PDB entry 9OVJ | X-ray diffraction, 2.68 A resolution | chain A

# Chain A
Molecule: Leucine-rich repeat protein SHOC-2
Organism: Homo sapiens
UniProt: Q9UQ13 (SHOC2_HUMAN); residue numbers follow UniProt; this construct covers 80-582
Amino-acid sequence (505 residues; row label = number of the first residue in the row):
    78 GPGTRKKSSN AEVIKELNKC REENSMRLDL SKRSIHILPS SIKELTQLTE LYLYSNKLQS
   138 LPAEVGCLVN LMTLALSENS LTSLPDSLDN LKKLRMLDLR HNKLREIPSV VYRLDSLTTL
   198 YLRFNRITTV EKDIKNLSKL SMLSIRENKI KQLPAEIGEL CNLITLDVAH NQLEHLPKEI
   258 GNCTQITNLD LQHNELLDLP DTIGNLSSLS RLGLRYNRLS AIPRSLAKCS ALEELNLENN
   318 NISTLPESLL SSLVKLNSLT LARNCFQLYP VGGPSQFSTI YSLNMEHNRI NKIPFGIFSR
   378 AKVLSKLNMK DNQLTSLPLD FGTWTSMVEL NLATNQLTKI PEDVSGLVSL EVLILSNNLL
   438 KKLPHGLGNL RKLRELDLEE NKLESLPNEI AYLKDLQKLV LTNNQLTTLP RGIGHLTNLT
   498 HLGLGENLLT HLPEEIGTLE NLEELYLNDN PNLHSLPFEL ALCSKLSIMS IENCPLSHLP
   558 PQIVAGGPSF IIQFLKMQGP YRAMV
Not modelled in the structure: 78-84, 582
Construct notes: expression tag (78-79)
Metal / ion sites: K+: Asn317, Arg340
Residues lining bound ligands: A1CF1 ((2R)-{2-[(4-chloro[1,1'-biphenyl]-3-yl)methoxy]phenyl}[(2-oxo-2,3-dihydro-1,3-benzoxazol-5-yl)amino]acetic acid): Arg223, Thr242, Asp244, Asn265, Leu266, Asp267, Gln269, Arg288, Leu289, Gly290, Leu291, Arg292, Glu311, Asn313
UniProt features mapped onto this chain:
  - natural variant: Met173 (M173I: In NSLH1)
  - mutagenesis: Lys109 (K109E: Impairs SMP complex formation), Tyr129 (Y129A: Abolishes SMP complex formation; when associated with A-131), Tyr131 (Y131A: Abolishes SMP complex formation; when associated with A-129; Y131E: Impairs SMP complex formation), Lys134 (K134E: Impairs SMP complex formation; when associated with E-180 and E-226), Glu155 (E155A: Impairs SMP complex formation), Asp175 (D175N: Abolishes SMP complex formation), Arg177 (R177A: Abolishes SMP complex formation), Lys180 (K180E: Impairs SMP complex formation; when associated with E-134 and E-226), Arg223 (R223A/F: Impairs SMP complex formation), Lys226 (K226E: Impairs SMP complex formation; when associated with E-134 and E-180), Gln269 (Q269H: Promotes SMP complex formation; when associated with Y-270), His270 (H270Y: Promotes SMP complex formation; when associated with H-269), 2 further mutagenesis entries in UniProt
Reported in the primary citation:
  - binding site for A1CF1: Arg223, Thr242, Asp244, Asn265, Gln269, Arg288, Glu311
  - mutagenesis - G290A: unchanged stability
  - mutagenesis - G290A: abolished binding to compound 6

# Summary
Bound to chain A: compound A1CF1. The K+ site is built by Asn317 and Arg340. Curated annotation (UniProt)
lists 14 mutagenesis sites. The paper reports a binding site for A1CF1 at Arg223, Thr242 and Asp244 among
others; G290A abolishes binding to compound 6.
Chain A is Leucine-rich repeat protein SHOC-2 (Homo sapiens); the structure, Structure of human SHOC2 in
complex with a small molecule inhibitor (R)-5, was determined by X-ray diffraction together with 9BTM, 9BTN
and 9BTP from the same study.
